Entry 5BJX (X-ray diffraction, 1.60 A resolution); this record covers chains A and B.

# Chain A (and B)
Protein: WlaL protein
From: Campylobacter jejuni
Notes: chain B of this document is another copy of the same molecule, construct and numbering; everything in this record applies to it too
UniProt: O86159 (O86159_CAMJU); residues 244-590 here = UniProt positions 244-590
Chain sequence (366 residues; row label = number of the first residue in the row):
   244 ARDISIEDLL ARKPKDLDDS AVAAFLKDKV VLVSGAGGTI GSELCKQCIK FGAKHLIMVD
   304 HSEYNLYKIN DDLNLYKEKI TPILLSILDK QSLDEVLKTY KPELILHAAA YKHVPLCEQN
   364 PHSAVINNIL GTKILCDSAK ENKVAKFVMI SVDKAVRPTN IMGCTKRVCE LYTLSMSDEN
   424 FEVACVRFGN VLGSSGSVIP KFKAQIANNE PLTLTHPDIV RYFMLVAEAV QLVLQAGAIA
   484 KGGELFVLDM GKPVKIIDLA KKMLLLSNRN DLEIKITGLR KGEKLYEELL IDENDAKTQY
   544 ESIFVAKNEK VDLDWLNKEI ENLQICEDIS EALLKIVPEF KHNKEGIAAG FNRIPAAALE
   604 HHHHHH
Not modelled in the structure: 244-247, 587-609 (chain B: 244-247, 588-609)
Sequence notes: engineered mutation Val395 (Thr in O86159); expression tag (591-609)
Ion coordination: Na+ site 1: Asp261, Ser263; Na+ site 2: Lys320, Ile323; Na+ site 3 near Asp555 (its only coordinating residue here)
Small-molecule neighbours:
  - NAD (nicotinamide-adenine-dinucleotide): Gly278, Gly280, Gly281, Thr282, Ile283, Gly284, Val302, Asp303, His304, Ser305, Asn308, Leu328, Ser329, Ile330, Ala351, Ala352, Ala353, Tyr354, Lys355, Asn370, Ile393, Ser394, Val395, Met405, Lys409, Phe431, Gly432, Asn433, Val434, Ser437, Ser438
  - UDP (uridine-5'-diphosphate): Lys397, Asn433, Gly439, Ser440, Val441, Lys444, Phe445, Thr456, Leu457, Thr458, Ile462, Arg464, Ile499, Arg523, Glu526
From the paper describing this entry:
  - catalytic residues: Asp396, Lys397 (proposed by the authors, not directly observed)
  - mutagenesis - D396N: abolished catalytic activity
  - mutagenesis - M405Y: decreased catalytic activity

# Interface between chain A and chain B
Pairs across the interface - 37 pairs, chain A then chain B:
  His304(A) - His304(B)
  His304(A) - Tyr354(B)  hydrogen bond (backbone-side chain)
  Glu306(A) - Tyr354(B)
  Glu306(A) - Lys355(B)  hydrogen bond (side chain-backbone)
  Glu306(A) - His356(B)  hydrogen bond (side chain-backbone)
  Glu306(A) - Leu359(B)
  Tyr307(A) - Gly439(B)
  Tyr310(A) - His356(B)
  Tyr310(A) - Leu359(B)
  Tyr310(A) - Gly439(B)  hydrogen bond (side chain-backbone)
  Asp314(A) - Lys444(B)  salt bridge
  Pro325(A) - Leu359(B)  hydrophobic
  Pro325(A) - Gln362(B)
  Pro325(A) - Asn363(B)  hydrogen bond (backbone-side chain)
  Ile326(A) - Asn363(B)
  Leu327(A) - Tyr354(B)  hydrophobic
  Leu327(A) - Asn363(B)  hydrogen bond (backbone-side chain)
  Leu327(A) - Ser366(B)  hydrogen bond (backbone-side chain)
  Ser335(A) - His365(B)
  Tyr354(A) - His304(B)  hydrogen bond (side chain-backbone)
  Tyr354(A) - Glu306(B)
  Tyr354(A) - Leu327(B)  hydrophobic
  Lys355(A) - Glu306(B)  hydrogen bond (backbone-side chain)
  His356(A) - Glu306(B)  hydrogen bond (backbone-side chain)
  His356(A) - Tyr310(B)
  Leu359(A) - Glu306(B)
  Leu359(A) - Pro325(B)  hydrophobic
  Gln362(A) - Pro325(B)
  Asn363(A) - Pro325(B)  hydrogen bond (side chain-backbone)
  Asn363(A) - Ile326(B)
  Asn363(A) - Leu327(B)  hydrogen bond (side chain-backbone)
  His365(A) - Ser335(B)  hydrogen bond
  Ser366(A) - Leu327(B)  hydrogen bond (side chain-backbone)
  Gly439(A) - Tyr307(B)
  Gly439(A) - Tyr310(B)
  Lys444(A) - Tyr310(B)
  Lys444(A) - Asp314(B)  salt bridge
Other interface residues (no listed pair), chain A (26 interface residues in all): Ser305, Leu309, Leu328, Asp332, Ala353, Cys360, Ser438
Other interface residues (no listed pair), chain B (26 interface residues in all): Ser305, Leu309, Leu328, Asp332, Ala353, Cys360, Ser438

# Overview
Chain A and chain B each contribute 26 residues to their interface, with 14 hydrogen bonds and 2 salt bridges.
Polar contacts include Asp314(A)-Lys444(B), His304(A)-Tyr354(B) and Glu306(A)-Lys355(B). Ligands of chain A:
UDP and NAD. Asp261(A) and Ser263(A) form the Na+ site 1. The paper reports catalytic residues Asp396(A) and
Lys397(A); D396N of chain A abolishes catalytic activity.
Chain A and chain B are both WlaL protein (Campylobacter jejuni); the structure, X-ray structure of the PglF
4,6-dehydratase from campylobacter jejuni, variant T395V, in complex with UDP, was determined by X-ray
diffraction, deposited together with 5BJU, 5BJV, 5BJW and 5BJY.
